Entry 3C32 (X-ray diffraction, 1.72 A resolution); this record covers chains A and B.

[Chain A (and B)]
Protein: Glutamate receptor, ionotropic kainate 1
Organism: Rattus norvegicus
Notes: chain B of this document is another copy of the same molecule, construct and numbering; everything in this record applies to it too
UniProt: P22756 (GRIK1_RAT); the construct has insertions or renumbered stretches relative to UniProt, so the offset changes along the chain: 3-116 = UniProt 446-559; 119-258 = UniProt 682-821
Chain sequence (258 residues; each row starts with the number of its first residue):
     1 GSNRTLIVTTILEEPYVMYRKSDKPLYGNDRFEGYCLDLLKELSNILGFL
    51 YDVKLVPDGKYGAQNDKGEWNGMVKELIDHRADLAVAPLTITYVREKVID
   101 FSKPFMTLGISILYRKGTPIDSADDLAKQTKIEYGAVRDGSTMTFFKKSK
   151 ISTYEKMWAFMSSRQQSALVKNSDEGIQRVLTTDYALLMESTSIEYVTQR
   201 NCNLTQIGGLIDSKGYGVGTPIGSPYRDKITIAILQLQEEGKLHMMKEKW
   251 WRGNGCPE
Not modelled in the structure: 1-3, 258
Disulfides: Cys202-Cys256
Sequence notes: expression tag (1-2); linker (117-118)
Metal / ion sites: Na+: Glu96, Ile99, Asp100
Residues lining bound ligands: 3-(carboxymethyl)-4-isopropenylproline (KAI): Glu13, Tyr61, Pro88, Leu89, Thr90, Arg95, Val137, Gly140, Ser141, Thr142, Ser173, Glu190, Tyr216
Swiss-Prot annotation at these positions:
  - binding site (L-glutamate): Pro88, Thr90, Arg95, Ser141, Thr142, Glu190
  - glycosylation (N-linked (GlcNAc...) asparagine): Asn3, Asn203
  - modified residue: Ser162 (Phosphoserine), Thr198 (Phosphothreonine)

[Chain A / chain B interface]
Residue-residue contacts (42):
  Ile91(A) with Lys103(B); Leu235(B), hydrophobic
  Thr92(A) with Leu235(B); Glu239(B)
  Tyr93(A) with Ile232(B), hydrophobic; Leu235(B), hydrophobic; Gln236(B); Glu239(B), hydrogen bond (backbone-side chain)
  Glu96(A) with Lys103(B), salt bridge; Thr231(B); Ile232(B); Leu235(B)
  Phe101(A) with Lys103(B), hydrogen bond (backbone-side chain)
  Ser102(A) with Lys103(B)
  Lys103(A) with Ile91(B); Glu96(B), salt bridge; Phe101(B), hydrogen bond (side chain-backbone); Ser102(B); Arg227(B)
  Thr107(A) with Thr107(B); Ser213(B)
  Phe145(A) with Glu239(B)
  Ile151(A) with Glu240(B)
  Asp212(A) with Gln238(B)
  Ser213(A) with Gln238(B), hydrogen bond (backbone-side chain)
  Arg227(A) with Lys103(B); Arg227(B); Asp228(B), salt bridge
  Asp228(A) with Arg227(B), salt bridge
  Thr231(A) with Glu96(B)
  Ile232(A) with Tyr93(B); Glu96(B)
  Leu235(A) with Ile91(B), hydrophobic; Thr92(B); Glu96(B)
  Gln236(A) with Tyr93(B)
  Gln238(A) with Asp212(B); Ser213(B), hydrogen bond (side chain-backbone); Lys214(B)
  Glu239(A) with Thr92(B); Tyr93(B), hydrogen bond (side chain-backbone); Phe145(B)
Interface residues without a listed pair, chain A (22 interface residues in all): Lys97, Pro104
Interface residues without a listed pair, chain B (23 interface residues in all): Lys97, Pro104

[In short]
22 residues of chain A face 23 of chain B across their interface, with 6 hydrogen bonds and 4 salt bridges.
Polar contacts include Glu96(A)-Lys103(B), Arg227(A)-Asp228(B) and Tyr93(A)-Glu239(B). Chain A binds
3-(carboxymethyl)-4-isopropenylproline. UniProt lists 6 L-glutamate-binding residues on chain A.
Both chains are Glutamate receptor, ionotropic kainate 1 (Rattus norvegicus). Entry 3C32 (Crystal structure of
GluR5 ligand-binding core in complex with sodium at 1.72 Angstrom resolution) was determined by X-ray
diffraction, deposited together with 3C31, 3C33, 3C34, 3C35 and 3C36.
